PDB entry 4MKY | X-ray diffraction, 2.40 A resolution | chains A and B of the 6 polymer chains in the assembly

== Chain A ==
Name: DNA ligase-like protein Rv0938/MT0965
Source organism: Mycobacterium tuberculosis
UniProtKB: P71571 (Y938_MYCTU); residues 4-303 here correspond to UniProt positions 1-300 (UniProt number = residue number - 3)
Chain sequence (303 residues; numbered 1 to 303 plus 1 insertion-coded residue; 1 number in that range is skipped by the numbering (no residue carries it; nothing is unmodelled there); the number before each row is that of its first residue):
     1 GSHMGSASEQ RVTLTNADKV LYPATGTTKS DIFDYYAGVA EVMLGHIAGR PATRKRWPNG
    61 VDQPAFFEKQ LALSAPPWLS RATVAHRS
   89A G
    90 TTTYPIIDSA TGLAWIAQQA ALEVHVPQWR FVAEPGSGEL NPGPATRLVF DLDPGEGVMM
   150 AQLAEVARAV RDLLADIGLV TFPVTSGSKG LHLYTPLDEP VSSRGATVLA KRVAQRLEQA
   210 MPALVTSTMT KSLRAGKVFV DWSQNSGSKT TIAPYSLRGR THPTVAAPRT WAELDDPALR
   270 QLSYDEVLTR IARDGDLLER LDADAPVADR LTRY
Disordered / not traced: 1-9, 294-303
Sequence notes: expression tag (1-3)
What the authors report for this chain:
  - binding site for the 5-nt DNA strand: Asn16, Lys19, Lys29, Arg56, Pro58
  - binding site for the 10-nt DNA strand: Phe66, Phe67, Glu68, His86, Arg87, Ser88
  - mutagenesis - R56A, F66A, F67A: decreased binding to gapped, 5'-P bearing, DNA substrate
  - mutagenesis - F67A: decreased catalytic activity on gap-filling
  - mutagenesis - F66A: abolished catalytic activity on NHEJ substrates
  - mutagenesis - R56A, F67A: decreased catalytic activity on NHEJ substrates
  - conformationally variable residues (side-chain flip): His86
  - mutagenesis - H86A/R87A/S88A: unchanged catalytic activity on 1 nt gap
  - binding site for the 10-nt DNA strand: Met218, Lys220, Arg223, Asp230, Ser232, Gln233, Lys238
  - mutagenesis - K220A: increased binding to gapped-DNA substrate
  - mutagenesis - K220A: increased catalytic activity on primer-containing substrates
  - catalytic residues: Asp140, Asp230, Gln233, Lys238
  - mutagenesis - Q233A, K238A: unchanged catalytic activity on gapped substrates
  - mutagenesis - Q233A, K238A: decreased catalytic activity on complementary substrates

== Chain B ==
Name: DNA ligase-like protein Rv0938/MT0965
Source organism: Mycobacterium tuberculosis
UniProtKB: P71571 (Y938_MYCTU); residues 4-303 here correspond to UniProt positions 1-300 (UniProt number = residue number - 3)
Chain sequence (303 residues; numbered 1 to 303; the number before each row is that of its first residue):
     1 GSHMGSASEQ RVTLTNADKV LYPATGTTKS DIFDYYAGVA EVMLGHIAGR PATRKRWPNG
    61 VDQPAFFEKQ LALSAPPWLS RATVAHRSGT TTYPIIDSAT GLAWIAQQAA LEVHVPQWRF
   121 VAEPGSGELN PGPATRLVFD LDPGEGVMMA QLAEVARAVR DLLADIGLVT FPVTSGSKGL
   181 HLYTPLDEPV SSRGATVLAK RVAQRLEQAM PALVTSTMTK SLRAGKVFVD WSQNSGSKTT
   241 IAPYSLRGRT HPTVAAPRTW AELDDPALRQ LSYDEVLTRI ARDGDLLERL DADAPVADRL
   301 TRY
Disordered / not traced: 1-9, 293-303
Sequence notes: expression tag (1-3)
What the authors report for this chain:
  - binding site for the 5-nt DNA strand: Asn16, Lys19, Lys29, Arg56, Pro58
  - binding site for the 10-nt DNA strand: Phe66, Phe67, Glu68, His86, Arg87, Ser88
  - mutagenesis - R56A, F66A, F67A: decreased binding to gapped, 5'-P bearing, DNA substrate
  - mutagenesis - F67A: decreased catalytic activity on gap-filling
  - mutagenesis - F66A: abolished catalytic activity on NHEJ substrates
  - mutagenesis - R56A, F67A: decreased catalytic activity on NHEJ substrates
  - mutagenesis - H86A/R87A/S88A: unchanged catalytic activity on 1 nt gap
  - binding site for the 10-nt DNA strand: Met218, Lys220, Arg223, Asp230, Ser232, Gln233, Lys238
  - mutagenesis - K220A: increased binding to gapped-DNA substrate
  - mutagenesis - K220A: increased catalytic activity on primer-containing substrates
  - catalytic residues: Asp140, Asp230, Gln233, Lys238
  - mutagenesis - Q233A, K238A: unchanged catalytic activity on gapped substrates
  - mutagenesis - Q233A, K238A: decreased catalytic activity on complementary substrates

== Interface between chain A and chain B ==
Pairs across the interface (22):
  Arg193(A) - Ser221(B)
  Val197(A) - Leu222(B)  hydrophobic
  Lys200(A) - Glu207(B)  salt bridge
  Lys200(A) - Thr217(B)
  Lys200(A) - Leu222(B)
  Gln204(A) - Glu207(B)  hydrogen bond
  Gln204(A) - Ser216(B)
  Glu207(A) - Lys200(B)  salt bridge
  Glu207(A) - Gln204(B)  hydrogen bond
  Gln208(A) - Gln208(B)
  Thr215(A) - Lys200(B)
  Ser216(A) - Gln204(B)
  Thr217(A) - Lys200(B)
  Thr217(A) - Trp231(B)
  Thr219(A) - Trp231(B)
  Thr219(A) - Ser235(B)
  Ser221(A) - Arg193(B)
  Leu222(A) - Arg193(B)
  Leu222(A) - Val197(B)  hydrophobic
  Leu222(A) - Lys200(B)
  Trp231(A) - Thr217(B)
  Trp231(A) - Thr219(B)
Interface residues without a listed pair, chain A (15 interface residues in all): Thr196, Ser235
Interface residues without a listed pair, chain B (14 interface residues in all): Thr215

== Summary ==
Chain A and chain B form an interface of 15 and 14 residues respectively, with 2 hydrogen bonds and 2 salt
bridges. Polar contacts include Lys200(A)-Glu207(B) and Gln204(A)-Glu207(B). The paper reports catalytic
residues Asp140(A), Asp230(A) and Asp140(B) among others; R56A, F66A and F67A of chain A reduce binding to
gapped, 5'-P bearing, DNA substrate; 14 substitutions were tested in all.
Both chains are DNA ligase-like protein Rv0938/MT0965 (Mycobacterium tuberculosis). Entry 4MKY (Polymerase
Domain from Mycobacterium tuberculosis Ligase D in complex with an annealed double-strand DNA break) was
determined by X-ray diffraction.
